Entry 4V42 (X-ray diffraction, 5.50 A resolution (low resolution: residue-level contacts below are approximate; hydrogen-bond / salt-bridge calls are withheld)); this record covers chains BA and BD of the 49 polymer chains in the assembly.

# Chain BA
Molecule: 50S 23S ribosomal RNA
Source organism: Thermus thermophilus
Sequence (2916 nucleotides; row label = number of the first residue in the row; note: 65 numbers in that range are skipped by the numbering (no residue carries them; nothing is unmodelled there); a row labelled like 270A-270Z holds insertion residues (270A, then the next letters in order)):
     1 GGUCAAGAUGGUAAGGGCCCACGGUGGAUGCCUCGGCACCC
    43 GAGCCGAUGAAGGACGUGGCUACCUGCGAUAAGCCAGGGGGAGCCGGUAG
    93 CGGGCGU
   101 GGAUCCCUGGAUGUCCGAAUGGGGGAACCCGGCCGGC
  137A G
   138 GGAA
  141A C
   142 GCCGGUCACCGCGC
   161 UUUU
   171 GCGCGGGGGGAACCUGGGGAACUGAAACAUCUCAGUACCCAGAGGAGAGG
   221 AAAGAGAAAUCGACUCCCUGAGUAGCGGCGAGCGAAAGGGGACCAGCCUA
270A-270Z AACCGUCCGGCUUGUCCGGGCGGGGU
271A-271C CGU
   271 GGG
273A-273F GCCCUC
   274 GGACACCGAAUCCCCAGCCUAGCCGAAGCUGUUGGGAAGCAGCGCCAGAG
   324 AGGGUGAAAGCCCCGUAGGCGAAAGGUGGGGGGAUAGGUG
363A-363F AGGGUA
   364 CCC
   370 GAGUACCCCGUGGUUCGUGGAGCCAUGGGGGAAUCUGGGCGGACCACC
  417A G
   418 GCCUAAGGCUAAGUACUCC
   438 GGGUGACCGAUAGCGCACCAGUACCGUGAGGGAAAGGUGAAAAGAACCCC
   488 GG
   491 GAGGGGAGUGAAAUAGAGCCUGAAACCGUGGGCUUACAAGCAGUCAC
   539 GGCCCCGCAAGGGGUU
   556 GUGGCGUGCCUAUUGAAGCAUGAGCCGGCGACUCACGGUCGUGGGCGAGC
   606 UUAA
  609A G
   610 CCGUUGAGG
  618A C
   619 GGAGGCGUAGGGAAACCGAGUCCGAACAGGGCGCA
653A-653V AGCGGGCCGCACGCGGCCCGCA
   654 AAGUCCGCGGCCGUGGACCCGAAACCGGGCGAGCUAGCCCUGGCCAGGGU
   704 GAAGCUGGGGUGAGACCCAGUGGAGGCCCGAACCGGUGGGGGAUGCAAAC
   754 CCCUCGGAUGAGCUGGGGCUAGGAGUGAAAAGCUAACCGAGCCCGGAGAU
   804 AGCUGGUUCUCCCCGAAAUGACUUUAGGGUCAGCCUCAGGCGCUGACUGG
   854 GGCCUGUAGAGCACUGAUAGGGCUAGGGGGCCCACCA
   892 GCCUACCAAACCCUGUCAAACUCCGAAGGGUCCCA
   928 GGUGGAGCCUGGGAGUGAGGGCGCGAGCGAUAACGUCCGCGUCCGAG
  974A C
   975 GCGGGAACAACCGAGACCGCCAGCUAAGGCCCCCAAGUCUGGGCUAAGUG
  1025 GUAAAGGAUGUGGCGCCGCGAAGACAGCCAGGAGGUUGGCUUAGAAGCAG
  1075 CCAUCCUUUAAAGAGUGCGUAAUAGCUCACUGGUCGAGUGGCGCCGCGCC
  1125 GAAAAUGAUGCGGGGCUU
 1142A A
  1143 AGCCCAGCGCCGAAGCUGCGGGUCUGGGG
  1173 GAUGACCCCAGGCGGUAGGGGAGCGUUCCCGAUGCCGAUGAAGGCCGACC
  1223 CGCGAGGCGGCUGGAGGUAAGGGAAGUGCGAAUGCCGGCAUGAGUAACGA
  1273 UAAAGAGGGUGAGAAUCCCUCUCGCCGUAAGCCCAAGGGUUCCUACGCAA
  1323 UGGUCGUCAGCGUAGGGUUAGGCGGGACCUAAGGUGAAGCCGAAAGGCGU
  1373 AGCCGAAGGGCAGCCGGUUAAUAUUCCGGCCCUUCCCGCAGGUGCGAUGG
  1423 GGGGACGCUCUAGGCUAGGGGG
 1444A A
  1445 CCGGA
 1449A G
  1450 CC
  1453 AUGGACGAGCCCGGCCAGAAGCGCAGGG
  1482 UGGGAGGUAGGCAAAUCCGCCUCCCAACAAGCUCUGCGUGGUGGGGAAGC
  1532 CCGUACGGGUGACA
 1545A A
  1546 CCCCCCGAAGCCAGGGAGCCAAGAAAAGCCUCUAAGCA
  1585 CAACCUGCGGGAACCCGUACCGCAAACCGACACAGGUGGGCGGGUG
 1630A C
  1631 AAGAGCACUCAGGCGCGCGGGAGAACCCUCGCCAAGGAACUCUGCAAGUU
  1681 GGCCCCGUAACUUCGGGAGAAGGGGUGCUCCC
  1716 UGG
  1725 GGUGAUGAGCC
  1741 CCG
  1746 GGGAGCCGCAGUGAACAGGCUCUGGCGACUGUUUACCAAAAACACAGCUC
  1796 UCUGCGAACUCGUAAGAGGAGGUAUAGGGAGCGACGCUUGCCCGGUGCCG
  1846 GAAGGUCAAGGGGAGGGGU
  1869 GCAA
  1878 GCCCCGAACCGAAGCCCCGGUGAACGGCGGCCGUAACUAUAACGGUCCUA
  1928 AGGUAGCGAAAUUCCUUGUCGGGUAAGUUCCGACCUGCACGAAAAGCGUA
  1978 ACGACCGGAGCGCUGUCUCGGCGAGGGACCCGGUGAAAUUGAACUGGCCG
  2028 UGAAGAUGCGGCCUACCCGUGGCAGGACGAAAAGACCCCGUGGAGCUUUA
  2078 CUGCAGCCUGGUGUUGGCUCUUGGUCGCGCCUGCGUAGGAUAGGUGGGAG
  2128 CCUGUGAACCCCCGCCUCCGGGUGGGGGGGAGGCGCCGGUGAAAUACCAC
  2178 CCUGGCGCGGCUGGGGGCCUAA
  2205 CCCUCGGAU
  2215 GGGGG
  2224 GACAGCGCUUGGCGGGCAGUUUGACUGGGGCGGUCGCCUCCUAAAAGGUA
  2274 ACGGAGGCGCCCAAAGGUCCCCUCAGGCGGGACGGAAAUCCGCCGGAGAG
  2324 CGCAAGGGUAGAAGGGGGCCUGACUGCGAGGCCUGCAAGCCGAGCAGGGG
  2374 CGAAAGCCGGGCCUAGUGAACCGGUGGUCCCGUGUGGAAGGGCCAUCGAU
  2424 CAACGGAUAAAAGUUACCCCGGGGAUAACAGGCUGAUCUCCCCCGAGCGU
  2474 CCACAGCGGCGGGGAGGUUUGGCACCUCGAUGUCGGCUCGUCGCAUCCUG
  2524 GGGCUGAAGAAGGUCCCAAGGGUUGGGCUGUUCGCCCAUUAAAGCGGCAC
  2574 GCGAGCUGGGUUCAGAACGUCGUGAGACAGUUCGGUCUCUAUCCGCCACG
  2624 GGCGCAGGAGGCUUGAGGGGGGCUCUUCCUAGUACGAGAGGACCGGAAGG
  2674 GACGCACCUCUGGUUUCCCAGCUGUCCCUCCAGGGGCAU
 2712A A
  2713 AGCUGGGUAGCCAUGUGCGGAAGGGAUAACCGCUGAAAGCAUCUAAGCGG
  2763 GAAGCCCGCCCCAAGAUGAGGCCUCCCACGGCG
  2797 UCA
  2801 AGCCG
  2807 GUAAGGACCCGGGAAGACCACCCGGUGGAUGGGCCGGGGGUGUAAGCGCC
  2857 GCGAGGCGUUGAGCCGACCGGUCCCAAUCGUCC
  2891 GAGGUCUUGACCCCUC
Not modelled in the structure: 417A, 653A-653V, 2903-2906
Construct notes: insertion (493)

# Chain BD
Protein: 50S ribosomal protein L2
Source organism: Thermus thermophilus
UniProtKB: chimeric construct of P04257, P20276: residues 60-196 from P04257 (RL2_BACST) positions 60-196 (same numbers); residues 197-237 from P20276 positions 197-237 (same numbers)
Sequence (178 residues; each row starts with the number of its first residue):
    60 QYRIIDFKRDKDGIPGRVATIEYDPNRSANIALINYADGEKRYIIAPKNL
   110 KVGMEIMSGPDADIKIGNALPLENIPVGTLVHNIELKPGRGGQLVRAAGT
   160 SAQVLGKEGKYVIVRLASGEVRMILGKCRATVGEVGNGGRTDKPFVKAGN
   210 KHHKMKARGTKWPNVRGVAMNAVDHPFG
Not modelled in the structure: 217-221

# Chain BA / chain BD interface
Pairs across the interface - 6 pairs, chain BA then chain BD:
  A1789(BA) - Val224(BD)
  A1819(BA) - Leu153(BD)
  A1819(BA) - Val154(BD)
  U1820(BA) - Gly158(BD)
  A1821(BA) - Ala157(BD)
  G1826(BA) - Val227(BD)
Interface residues without a listed pair, chain BA (8 interface residues in all): C1790, G1792, U1818
Interface residues without a listed pair, chain BD (13 interface residues in all): Arg155, Thr159, Pro203, Phe204, Pro222, Asn223, Arg225

# Summary
8 residues of chain BA and 13 residues of chain BD are in contact.
Chain BA is 50S 23S ribosomal RNA and chain BD is 50S ribosomal protein L2, both from Thermus thermophilus;
the structure, Crystal structure of the ribosome at 5.5 A resolution, was determined by X-ray diffraction.
